4W4Z - chains A and E; structure by X-ray diffraction, 2.41 A resolution.

[Chain A]
Name: Ephrin type-A receptor 4
Source organism: Homo sapiens
Notes: EC 2.7.10.1
UniProtKB: P54764 (EPHA4_HUMAN); numbering as in UniProt (aligned over 29-204)
Sequence (179 residues; each row starts with the number of its first residue):
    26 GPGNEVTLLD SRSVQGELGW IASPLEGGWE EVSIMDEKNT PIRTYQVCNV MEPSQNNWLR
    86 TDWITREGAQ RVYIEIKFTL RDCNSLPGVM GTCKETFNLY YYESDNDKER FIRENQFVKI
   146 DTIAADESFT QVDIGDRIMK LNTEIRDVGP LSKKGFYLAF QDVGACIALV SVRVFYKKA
Disordered / not traced: 26-27
Cystine bridges: C73-C191, C108-C118
Sequence notes: expression tag (26-28); engineered mutation A204 (Cys in P54764)
Residues lining bound ligands:
  - hexane-1,6-diol (HEZ), molecule 1: S48, P49, N81, W83, I137, E139, F142
  - hexane-1,6-diol (HEZ), molecule 2: S153, T168, E169, I170, R171
Curated features (UniProtKB/Swiss-Prot):
  - mutagenesis: Q40 (Q40A: 10-fold reduced affinity for EFNB2; when associated with A-42), E42 (E42A: 10-fold reduced affinity for EFNB2; when associated with A-40)

[Chain E]
Name: APY-bAla8.am peptide
Sequence (13 residues; numbered 1 to 13; the number before each row is that of its first residue):
     1 APYCVYRXSW SCX
Cystine bridges: C4-C12
Modified residues: BAL (beta-alanine) at position 8; NH2 (amino group) at position 13
Reported in the primary citation:
  - contacts within the chain: V5-S11

[Chain A / chain E interface]
Contacting residue pairs - 26 pairs, chain A then chain E:
  I59(A) with Y6(E); R7(E); BAL_8(E)
  Q71(A) with V5(E); Y6(E), hydrogen bond (side chain-backbone)
  C73(A) with P2(E); Y3(E), hydrogen bond (backbone-backbone); C4(E)
  N74(A) with A1(E)
  M76(A) with Y3(E), hydrophobic
  T104(A) with Y6(E); W10(E), hydrogen bond
  R106(A) with W10(E)
  L111(A) with C4(E), hydrophobic; C12(E), hydrophobic
  P112(A) with Y3(E), hydrogen bond (backbone-side chain)
  R162(A) with BAL_8(E); S9(E), hydrogen bond
  M164(A) with Y6(E)
  L166(A) with Y6(E)
  C191(A) with C4(E), hydrophobic; W10(E)
  I192(A) with W10(E)
  A193(A) with Y6(E), hydrophobic; W10(E)
  V195(A) with Y6(E), hydrophobic
Interface residues without a listed pair, chain A (21 interface residues in all): E55, V57, V75, L105, K165

[Overview]
21 residues of chain A face 11 of chain E across their interface; the contacts include 5 hydrogen bonds. Polar
contacts include Q71(A)-Y6(E), T104(A)-W10(E) and P112(A)-Y3(E). Ligands of chain A: hexane-1,6-diol. Curated
annotation (UniProt) lists 2 mutagenesis sites on chain A. The paper reports contacts within the chain
involving V5(E) and S11(E).
Chain A is Ephrin type-A receptor 4 (Homo sapiens) and chain E is APY-bAla8.am peptide; the structure,
Structure of the EphA4 LBD in complex with peptide, was determined by X-ray diffraction (same publication as
4W50).
